5CZ5 - chains B and C of the 28 polymer chains in the assembly; structure by X-ray diffraction, 2.80 A resolution.

Chain B:
Molecule: Proteasome subunit alpha type-3
From: Saccharomyces cerevisiae (strain ATCC 204508 / S288c)
Notes: EC 3.4.25.1
Reference sequence: P23638 (PSA3_YEAST); residues 0-257 here correspond to UniProt positions 1-258 (UniProt number = residue number + 1)
Amino-acid sequence (258 residues; each row starts with the number of its first residue; numbering starts at 0):
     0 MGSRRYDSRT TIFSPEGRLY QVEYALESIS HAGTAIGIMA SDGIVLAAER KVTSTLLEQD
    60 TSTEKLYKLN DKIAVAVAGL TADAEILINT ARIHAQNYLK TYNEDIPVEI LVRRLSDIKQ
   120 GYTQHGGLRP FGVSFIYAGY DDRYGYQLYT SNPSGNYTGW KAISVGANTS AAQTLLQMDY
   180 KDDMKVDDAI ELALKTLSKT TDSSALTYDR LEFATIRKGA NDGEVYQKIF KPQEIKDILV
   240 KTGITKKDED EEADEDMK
Disordered / not traced: 0, 245-257
UniProt features mapped onto this chain:
  - cross-link (Glycyl lysine isopeptide (Lys-Gly)): Lys99 (interchain with G-Cter in ubiquitin), Lys198 (interchain with G-Cter in ubiquitin), Lys230 (interchain with G-Cter in ubiquitin)

Chain C:
Molecule: Proteasome subunit alpha type-4
From: Saccharomyces cerevisiae (strain ATCC 204508 / S288c)
Notes: EC 3.4.25.1
Reference sequence: P40303 (PSA4_YEAST); residues -1 to 252 here correspond to UniProt positions 1-254 (UniProt number = residue number + 2)
Amino-acid sequence (254 residues; numbered -1 to 252; the number before each row is that of its first residue; numbers below 1 keep their minus sign (Met-1 is residue -1)):
    -1 MSGYDRALSI FSPDGHIFQV EYALEAVKRG TCAVGVKGKN CVVLGCERRS TLKLQDTRIT
    59 PSKVSKIDSH VVLSFSGLNA DSRILIEKAR VEAQSHRLTL EDPVTVEYLT RYVAGVQQRY
   119 TQSGGVRPFG VSTLIAGFDP RDDEPKLYQT EPSGIYSSWS AQTIGRNSKT VREFLEKNYD
   179 RKEPPATVEE CVKLTVRSLL EVVQTGAKNI EITVVKPDSD IVALSSEEIN QYVTQIEQEK
   239 QEQQEQDKKK KSNH
Disordered / not traced: -1 to 0, 241-252
UniProt features mapped onto this chain:
  - modified residue: Thr58 (Phosphothreonine)

Chain B / chain C interface:
Pairs across the interface (76; chain B residue first):
  Arg3(B) with Arg4(C)
  Asp6(B) with Tyr2(C), hydrogen bond; Arg4(C), salt bridge
  Arg8(B) with Arg4(C)
  Thr10(B) with Leu6(C); Arg125(C)
  Ile11(B) with Leu6(C), hydrophobic; Gln17(C)
  Phe12(B) with Gln17(C), hydrogen bond (backbone-side chain); Tyr20(C), hydrophobic; Ala21(C), hydrophobic; Leu76(C), hydrophobic; Arg125(C); Pro126(C); Gly128(C)
  Ser13(B) with Tyr20(C)
  Pro14(B) with Tyr20(C), hydrophobic; Glu23(C)
  Glu15(B) with Glu23(C); Arg27(C), hydrogen bond (backbone-side chain)
  Gly16(B) with Tyr20(C); Glu23(C); Ala24(C); Arg27(C), hydrogen bond (backbone-side chain)
  Arg17(B) with Arg27(C)
  Leu18(B) with Arg125(C)
  Met38(B) with Asp54(C); Arg56(C)
  Arg112(B) with Arg81(C)
  Ser115(B) with Arg81(C), hydrogen bond (backbone-side chain)
  Asp116(B) with Arg81(C), salt bridge; Ile82(C)
  Gln119(B) with Ala78(C); Asp79(C); Ile82(C)
  Thr122(B) with Arg125(C), hydrogen bond (backbone-side chain)
  Gln123(B) with Tyr118(C); Gly123(C); Val124(C); Arg125(C), hydrogen bond (backbone-backbone); Phe127(C)
  His124(B) with Gly123(C); Val124(C)
  Gly125(B) with Tyr2(C); Gly123(C)
  Gly126(B) with Tyr2(C)
  Tyr143(B) with Arg56(C), hydrogen bond (backbone-side chain); Ile57(C), hydrophobic
  Tyr145(B) with Arg56(C), hydrogen bond (backbone-side chain)
  Gln146(B) with Ile57(C)
  Leu147(B) with Ile57(C)
  Tyr148(B) with Ile57(C)
  Ser153(B) with Ala78(C)
  Gly154(B) with Ala78(C); Arg81(C), hydrogen bond (backbone-side chain)
  Asn155(B) with Asn77(C); Ala78(C)
  Tyr156(B) with Pro59(C), hydrophobic; Arg81(C)
  Gly158(B) with Gln53(C); Asp54(C), hydrogen bond (backbone-backbone); Thr58(C), hydrogen bond (backbone-side chain)
  Trp159(B) with Leu50(C), hydrophobic; Lys51(C); Leu52(C); Gln53(C); Asp54(C)
  Lys160(B) with Leu52(C), hydrogen bond (backbone-backbone); Gln53(C); Asp54(C)
  Ala161(B) with Leu52(C), hydrogen bond (backbone-backbone)
  Gln172(B) with Lys51(C)
  Leu175(B) with Leu52(C)
  Gln176(B) with Lys51(C); Leu52(C)
  Tyr179(B) with Leu52(C), hydrophobic
Interface residues without a listed pair, chain B (41 interface residues in all): Glu108, Thr157

Overview:
The interface between chain B and chain C involves 41 residues on one side and 31 on the other; the contacts
include 14 hydrogen bonds and 2 salt bridges. Polar contacts include Asp6(B)-Arg4(C), Asp116(B)-Arg81(C) and
Asp6(B)-Tyr2(C).
Chain B is Proteasome subunit alpha type-3 and chain C is Proteasome subunit alpha type-4, both from
Saccharomyces cerevisiae (strain ATCC 204508 / S288c); the structure, Yeast 20S proteasome beta1-T1A mutant in
complex with Carfilzomib, was determined by X-ray diffraction, deposited together with 5CZ4, 5CZ6, 5CZ7, 5CZ8,
5CZ9, 5CZA and 16 further entries.
